PDB entry 6UZP | X-ray diffraction, 2.08 A resolution | chains A and B of the 3 polymer chains in the assembly

# Chain A
Molecule: MHC class I antigen
Organism: Homo sapiens
UniProt: A0MSS3 (A0MSS3_HUMAN); residues 1-276 here correspond to UniProt positions 15-290 (UniProt number = residue number + 14)
Amino-acid sequence (276 residues; row label = number of the first residue in the row):
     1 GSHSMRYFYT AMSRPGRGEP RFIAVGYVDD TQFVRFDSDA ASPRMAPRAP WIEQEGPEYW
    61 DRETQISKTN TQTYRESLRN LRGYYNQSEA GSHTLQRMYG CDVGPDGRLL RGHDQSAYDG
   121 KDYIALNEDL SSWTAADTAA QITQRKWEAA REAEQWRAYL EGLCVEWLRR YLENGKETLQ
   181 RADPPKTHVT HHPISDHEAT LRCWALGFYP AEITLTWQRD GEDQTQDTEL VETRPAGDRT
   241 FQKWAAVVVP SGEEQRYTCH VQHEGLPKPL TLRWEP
Disulfide bonds: Cys101-Cys164, Cys203-Cys259

# Chain B
Molecule: Beta-2-microglobulin
Organism: Homo sapiens
UniProt: P61769 (B2MG_HUMAN); residues 1-99 here correspond to UniProt positions 21-119 (UniProt number = residue number + 20)
Amino-acid sequence (100 residues; row label = number of the first residue in the row; numbering starts at 0):
     0 MIQRTPKIQV YSRHPAENGK SNFLNCYVSG FHPSDIEVDL LKNGERIEKV EHSDLSFSKD
    60 WSFYLLYYTE FTPTEKDEYA CRVNHVTLSQ PKIVKWDRDM
Disulfide bonds: Cys25-Cys80
Construct notes: initiating methionine (0)
Ion coordination: Na+: Asn83, His84, Leu87
UniProt features mapped onto this chain:
  - modified residue: Gln2 (Pyrrolidone carboxylic acid)
  - glycosylation: Ile1 (N-linked (Glc) (glycation) isoleucine), Lys19 (N-linked (Glc) (glycation) lysine), Lys41 (N-linked (Glc) (glycation) lysine), Lys48 (N-linked (Glc) (glycation) lysine), Lys58 (N-linked (Glc) (glycation) lysine), Lys91 (N-linked (Glc) (glycation) lysine), Lys94 (N-linked (Glc) (glycation) lysine)

# Interface between chain A and chain B
Contacting residue pairs - 55 pairs, chain A then chain B:
  Phe8(A) with Ser55(B); Phe56(B)
  Tyr9(A) with Phe56(B)
  Thr10(A) with Phe56(B); Phe62(B)
  Met12(A) with Ser33(B), hydrogen bond
  Arg17(A) with Asp34(B), salt bridge
  Val25(A) with Asp53(B); Leu54(B); Ser55(B)
  Tyr27(A) with Ser55(B); Tyr63(B), hydrogen bond
  Gln32(A) with Asp53(B), hydrogen bond
  Arg35(A) with Asp53(B), salt bridge
  Arg48(A) with Asp53(B), salt bridge
  His93(A) with Met0(B)
  Gln96(A) with His31(B), hydrogen bond; Phe56(B); Trp60(B), hydrogen bond (side chain-backbone); Phe62(B)
  Arg97(A) with Phe56(B)
  Met98(A) with Trp60(B), hydrophobic
  Gln115(A) with Trp60(B)
  Ser116(A) with Trp60(B)
  Ala117(A) with Trp60(B), hydrophobic
  Asp119(A) with Met0(B); His31(B)
  Gly120(A) with Arg3(B), hydrogen bond (backbone-side chain); His31(B); Trp60(B)
  Asp122(A) with Trp60(B), hydrogen bond
  His192(A) with Met99(B)
  Arg202(A) with Met99(B), hydrogen bond (side chain-backbone)
  Trp204(A) with Met99(B), hydrophobic
  Val231(A) with Gln8(B)
  Glu232(A) with Lys6(B); Gln8(B), hydrogen bond (backbone-side chain); Tyr26(B); Ser28(B), hydrogen bond
  Arg234(A) with Gln8(B), hydrogen bond; Tyr10(B); Tyr26(B); Met99(B), hydrogen bond
  Pro235(A) with Tyr10(B), hydrogen bond (backbone-side chain); Asn24(B); Tyr26(B)
  Ala236(A) with Arg12(B), hydrogen bond (backbone-side chain); Asn24(B), hydrogen bond (backbone-side chain)
  Gly237(A) with Arg12(B), hydrogen bond (backbone-side chain); Leu65(B)
  Asp238(A) with Arg12(B)
  Gln242(A) with Tyr10(B); Ser11(B), hydrogen bond (side chain-backbone); Arg12(B), hydrogen bond (side chain-backbone)
  Trp244(A) with Met99(B)
Other interface residues (no listed pair), chain A (36 interface residues in all): Ile23, Ser92, Thr94, Thr233
Other interface residues (no listed pair), chain B (28 interface residues in all): Ile1, His13, Pro32, Ser57, Asp59, Asp98

# Summary
The interface between chain A and chain B involves 36 residues on one side and 28 on the other, with 18
hydrogen bonds and 3 salt bridges. Polar contacts include Arg17(A)-Asp34(B), Arg35(A)-Asp53(B) and
Arg48(A)-Asp53(B). The Na+ site is built by Asn83(B), His84(B) and Leu87(B).
Chain A is MHC class I antigen and chain B is Beta-2-microglobulin, both from Homo sapiens; the structure,
HLA-B*15:01 complexed with a synthetic peptide, was determined by X-ray diffraction.
